4LNI - chains A and F of the 12 polymer chains in the assembly; structure by X-ray diffraction, 2.58 A resolution.

[Chain A (and F)]
Molecule: Glutamine synthetase
Source organism: Bacillus subtilis
Notes: EC 6.3.1.2; chain F of this document is another copy of the same molecule, construct and numbering; everything in this record applies to it too
UniProtKB: P12425 (GLNA_BACSU); numbering as in UniProt (aligned over 2-444)
Sequence (443 residues; row label = number of the first residue in the row):
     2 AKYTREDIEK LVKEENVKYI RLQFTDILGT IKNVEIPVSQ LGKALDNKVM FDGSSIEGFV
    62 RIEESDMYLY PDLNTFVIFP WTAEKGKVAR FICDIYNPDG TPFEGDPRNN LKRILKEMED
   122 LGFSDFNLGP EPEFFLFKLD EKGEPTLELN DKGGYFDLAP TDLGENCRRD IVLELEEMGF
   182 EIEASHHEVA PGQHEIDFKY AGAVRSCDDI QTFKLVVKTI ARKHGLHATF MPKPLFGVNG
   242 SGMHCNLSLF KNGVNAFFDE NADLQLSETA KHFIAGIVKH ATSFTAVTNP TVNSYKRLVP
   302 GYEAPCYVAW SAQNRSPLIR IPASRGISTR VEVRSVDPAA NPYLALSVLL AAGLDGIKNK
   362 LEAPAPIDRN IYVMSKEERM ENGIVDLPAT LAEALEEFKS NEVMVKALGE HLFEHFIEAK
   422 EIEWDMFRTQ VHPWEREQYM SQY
Bound ions: Mg2+ site 1: Glu132, Glu333 (together with ADP, L-methionine-S-sulfoximine phosphate); Mg2+ site 2: Glu132, Glu196 (together with ADP, L-methionine-S-sulfoximine phosphate); Mg2+ site 3: Glu134, Glu189, Glu196 (together with L-methionine-S-sulfoximine phosphate)
Small-molecule neighbours:
  - ADP (adenosine-5'-diphosphate): Asn128, Leu129, Gly130, Pro131, Glu132, Glu184, Glu196, Asp198, Phe199, Lys200, Tyr201, Asn247, Leu248, Ser249, Phe251, Asn256, Arg316, Arg321, Ile328, Ser329, Thr330, Arg331, Glu333
  - L-methionine-S-sulfoximine phosphate (P3S): Glu132, Glu134, Tyr156, Glu189, Val190, Gln194, Glu196, Asn240, Gly241, Ser242, Gly243, His245, Arg298, Tyr303, Glu304, Ala305, Arg316, Arg321, Glu333, Arg335
From the paper describing this entry:
  - catalytic residues: Asp53, Glu304, Arg316 (proposed by the authors, not directly observed)
  - binding site for ADP: Arg321, Arg331
  - binding site for L-methionine-S-sulfoximine phosphate: Glu134, Gly241, His245, Arg298, Glu304, Arg316, Arg321, Arg335
  - conformationally variable residues (loop rearrangement, order/disorder transition): Asp53 to Gly59, Arg62, Glu65, Arg316
  - mutagenesis - E304A/A305G: abolished catalytic activity
  - mutagenesis - R62A: unchanged catalytic activity on ammonium
  - mutagenesis - E304A: decreased binding to ammonium
  - mutagenesis - R62A: abolished signaling
  - mutagenesis - R62A: unchanged binding to ammonium

[How chain A and chain F interact]
Contacting residue pairs (66):
  Tyr20(A) - Val173(F)  hydrophobic
  Tyr20(A) - Leu174(F)
  Tyr20(A) - Glu177(F)  hydrogen bond
  Arg22(A) - Glu166(F)  salt bridge
  Gln24(A) - Leu159(F)
  Phe25(A) - Phe157(F)  hydrophobic
  Ile32(A) - Leu159(F)  hydrophobic
  Lys33(A) - Tyr156(F)  hydrogen bond (side chain-backbone)
  Lys33(A) - Phe157(F)
  Lys33(A) - Asp158(F)  salt bridge
  Lys33(A) - Leu159(F)
  Asn34(A) - Phe157(F)  hydrogen bond (backbone-backbone)
  Asn34(A) - Asp158(F)
  Asn34(A) - Leu159(F)
  Val35(A) - Phe157(F)  hydrophobic
  Val35(A) - Ala185(F)  hydrophobic
  Val35(A) - Ser186(F)
  Glu36(A) - Ala185(F)
  Glu36(A) - Ser186(F)  hydrogen bond (backbone-backbone)
  Ile37(A) - Glu184(F)
  Ile37(A) - Ala185(F)  hydrophobic
  Pro38(A) - Glu177(F)
  Pro38(A) - Ile183(F)
  Pro38(A) - Glu184(F)
  Gln41(A) - Ile183(F)
  Gln41(A) - Glu184(F)
  Met51(A) - Ser325(F)
  Phe52(A) - Tyr156(F)
  Phe52(A) - Phe157(F)  hydrophobic
  Asp53(A) - Tyr156(F)  hydrogen bond (backbone-side chain)
  Asp53(A) - Glu304(F)
  Asp53(A) - Arg316(F)  salt bridge
  Ser55(A) - Glu304(F)
  Ser56(A) - Tyr156(F)
  Ser56(A) - Val190(F)
  Ser56(A) - Glu304(F)  hydrogen bond
  Ile57(A) - Tyr156(F)  hydrophobic
  Ile63(A) - Glu304(F)
  Ile63(A) - Asn315(F)
  Ile63(A) - Arg316(F)  hydrogen bond (backbone-backbone)
  Ile63(A) - Ser317(F)
  Ile63(A) - Asn371(F)
  Ile63(A) - Tyr373(F)  hydrophobic
  Glu64(A) - Gln314(F)
  Glu64(A) - Asn315(F)
  Glu64(A) - Arg370(F)
  Glu64(A) - Asn371(F)
  Glu65(A) - Gln314(F)
  Ser66(A) - Gln314(F)  hydrogen bond (backbone-backbone)
  Ser66(A) - Arg316(F)  hydrogen bond
  Asp67(A) - Gln314(F)
  Asp67(A) - Arg316(F)  salt bridge
  Asp67(A) - Arg321(F)  salt bridge
  Asp67(A) - Pro323(F)
  Asp67(A) - Ala324(F)  hydrogen bond (side chain-backbone)
  Tyr69(A) - Ala324(F)
  Lys86(A) - Arg170(F)
  Pro99(A) - Gln314(F)
  Lys143(A) - Lys139(F)
  Lys143(A) - Glu149(F)  salt bridge
  Glu145(A) - Lys153(F)  salt bridge
  Leu216(A) - Leu159(F)  hydrophobic
  Leu216(A) - Ala160(F)
  Lys219(A) - Pro161(F)
  Thr220(A) - Ala160(F)
  Arg223(A) - Leu164(F)
Also at the interface, not in a pair above, chain A (34 interface residues in all): Thr31, Ser40
Also at the interface, not in a pair above, chain F (36 interface residues in all): His187, Ala313, Arg331, Asp369

[Overview]
34 residues of chain A face 36 of chain F across their interface; the contacts include 10 hydrogen bonds and 7
salt bridges. Polar contacts include Arg22(A)-Glu166(F), Lys33(A)-Asp158(F) and Asp53(A)-Arg316(F). From the
paper: catalytic residues Asp53(A), Glu304(A) and Arg316(A); E304A/A305G of chain A abolish catalytic
activity; 3 substitutions were tested in all.
Chain A and chain F are both Glutamine synthetase (Bacillus subtilis); the structure, B. subtilis glutamine
synthetase structures reveal large active site conformational changes and basis for isoenzyme specific ...,
was determined by X-ray diffraction together with 4LNF, 4LNN, 4LNO and 4LNK from the same study.
